Entry 9MU4 (electron microscopy, 3.29 A resolution); this record covers chains g and T of the 10 polymer chains in the assembly.

== Chain g ==
Protein: Histone H2A
Organism: Drosophila melanogaster
UniProt: P84051 (H2A_DROME); residue numbers follow UniProt; this construct covers 14-119
Amino-acid sequence (106 residues; each row starts with the number of its first residue):
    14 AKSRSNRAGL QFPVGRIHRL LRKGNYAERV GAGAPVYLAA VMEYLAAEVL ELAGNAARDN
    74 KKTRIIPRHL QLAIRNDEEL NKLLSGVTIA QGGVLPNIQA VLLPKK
Swiss-Prot annotation at these positions:
  - modified residue: Lys36 (N6-succinyllysine), Gln104 (N5-methylglutamine)
  - cross-link: Lys119 (Glycyl lysine isopeptide (Lys-Gly) (interchain with G-Cter in ubiquitin))

== Chain T ==
Molecule: 164-nt DNA strand
Organism: Drosophila melanogaster
Sequence (164 nucleotides; each row starts with the number of its first residue; numbers below 1 keep their minus sign (DT-87 is residue -87)):
   -87 TATATATATA TATATATCAG AATCCCGGTG CCGAGGCCGC TCAATTGGTC GTAGACAGCT
   -27 CTAGCACCGC TTAAACGCAC GTACGCGCTG TCCCCCGCGT TTTAACCGCC AAGGGGATTA
    33 CTCCCTAGTC TCCAGGCACG TGTCAGATAT ATACATCGAT ATAT

== Chain g / chain T interface ==
Residue-residue contacts (14; chain g residue first):
  Arg29(g) - DG48(T)  sugar contact
  Arg29(g) - DC49(T)  salt bridge to the phosphate
  Arg42(g) - DT38(T)  hydrogen bond to the sugar
  Arg42(g) - DA39(T)  phosphate contact
  Val43(g) - DT38(T)  sugar contact
  Val43(g) - DA39(T)  hydrogen bond to the phosphate
  Gly44(g) - DT38(T)  phosphate contact
  Ala45(g) - DT38(T)  hydrogen bond to the phosphate
  Lys75(g) - DG58(T)  phosphate contact
  Lys75(g) - DA59(T)  salt bridge to the phosphate
  Thr76(g) - DA57(T)  sugar contact
  Thr76(g) - DG58(T)  hydrogen bond to the phosphate
  Arg77(g) - DA57(T)  sugar contact
  Arg77(g) - DG58(T)  hydrogen bond to the phosphate
Interface residues without a listed pair, chain g (10 interface residues in all): His31, Arg35

== Overview ==
10 residues of chain g face 7 of chain T across their interface, with 5 hydrogen bonds and 2 salt bridges.
Polar contacts include Arg42(g)-DT38(T), Val43(g)-DA39(T) and Ala45(g)-DT38(T).
Here chain g is Histone H2A and chain T is a 164-nt DNA strand, both from Drosophila melanogaster. Entry 9MU4
(Structure of a native Drosophila melanogaster octameric nucleosome) was determined by electron microscopy.
